PDB entry 3VHH | X-ray diffraction, 2.26 A resolution | chains B and D of the 4 polymer chains in the assembly

Chain B (and D):
Molecule: Avidin
Source organism: Gallus gallus
Notes: chain D of this document is another copy of the same molecule, construct and numbering; everything in this record applies to it too
UniProt: P02701 (AVID_CHICK); residues 1-123 here correspond to UniProt positions 25-147 (UniProt number = residue number + 24)
Amino-acid sequence (123 residues; row label = number of the first residue in the row):
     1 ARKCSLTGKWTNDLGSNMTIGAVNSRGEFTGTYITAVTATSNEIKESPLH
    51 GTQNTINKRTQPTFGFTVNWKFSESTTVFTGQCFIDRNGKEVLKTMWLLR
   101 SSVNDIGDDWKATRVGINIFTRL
Not modelled in the structure: 1-2
Disulfides: Cys4-Cys83
Covalent attachments: N-acetylglucosamine (NAG) linked to Asn17
Ligand contacts: VHH (5-[(3aS,4S,6aR)-1,3-dimethyl-2-oxohexahydro-1H-thieno[3,4-d]imidazol-4-yl]pentanoic acid): Asn12, Leu14, Ser16, Tyr33, Thr35, Val37, Thr38, Ala39, Thr40, Trp70, Phe72, Ser73, Ser75, Thr77, Phe79, Trp97, Leu99, Asn118
UniProt features mapped onto this chain:
  - binding site (biotin): Tyr33
  - glycosylation: Asn17 (N-linked (GlcNAc...) asparagine)

How chain B and chain D interact:
Contacting residue pairs - 21 pairs, chain B then chain D:
  Leu14(B) with Trp110(D)
  Val37(B) with Trp110(D)
  Thr38(B) with Trp110(D); Lys111(D), hydrogen bond (backbone-side chain)
  Ala39(B) with Trp110(D)
  Trp97(B) with Trp110(D)
  Leu99(B) with Trp110(D), hydrophobic
  Trp110(B) with Leu14(D); Val37(D); Thr38(D); Ala39(D); Trp97(D)
  Lys111(B) with Thr38(D), hydrogen bond (side chain-backbone); Arg114(D), hydrogen bond (backbone-side chain)
  Thr113(B) with Arg114(D); Val115(D), hydrogen bond (backbone-backbone)
  Arg114(B) with Lys111(D), hydrogen bond (side chain-backbone); Thr113(D); Arg114(D)
  Val115(B) with Thr113(D), hydrogen bond (backbone-backbone); Val115(D), hydrophobic
Other interface residues (no listed pair), chain D (12 interface residues in all): Leu98, Leu99

In short:
Chain B and chain D form an interface of 11 and 12 residues respectively, with 6 hydrogen bonds. Polar pairs
include Thr38(B)-Lys111(D), Lys111(B)-Arg114(D) and Thr113(B)-Val115(D). Chain B binds compound VHH.
Covalently linked N-acetylglucosamine: at Asn17(B). UniProt lists biotin-binding residue Tyr33(B) on chain B.
Both chains are Avidin (Gallus gallus). Entry 3VHH (Crystal structure of DiMe-biotin-avidin complex) was
determined by X-ray diffraction, deposited together with 3VGW, 3VHI and 3VHM.
